PDB entry 8HU4 | X-ray diffraction, 2.76 A resolution | chain A

Chain A:
Name: dextransucrase
Source organism: Limosilactobacillus reuteri
Notes: EC 2.4.1.5
Reference sequence: A0A848PDI7 (A0A848PDI7_LIMRT); residues 26-857 here = UniProt positions 26-857
Amino-acid sequence (833 residues; numbered 25 to 857; the number before each row is that of its first residue):
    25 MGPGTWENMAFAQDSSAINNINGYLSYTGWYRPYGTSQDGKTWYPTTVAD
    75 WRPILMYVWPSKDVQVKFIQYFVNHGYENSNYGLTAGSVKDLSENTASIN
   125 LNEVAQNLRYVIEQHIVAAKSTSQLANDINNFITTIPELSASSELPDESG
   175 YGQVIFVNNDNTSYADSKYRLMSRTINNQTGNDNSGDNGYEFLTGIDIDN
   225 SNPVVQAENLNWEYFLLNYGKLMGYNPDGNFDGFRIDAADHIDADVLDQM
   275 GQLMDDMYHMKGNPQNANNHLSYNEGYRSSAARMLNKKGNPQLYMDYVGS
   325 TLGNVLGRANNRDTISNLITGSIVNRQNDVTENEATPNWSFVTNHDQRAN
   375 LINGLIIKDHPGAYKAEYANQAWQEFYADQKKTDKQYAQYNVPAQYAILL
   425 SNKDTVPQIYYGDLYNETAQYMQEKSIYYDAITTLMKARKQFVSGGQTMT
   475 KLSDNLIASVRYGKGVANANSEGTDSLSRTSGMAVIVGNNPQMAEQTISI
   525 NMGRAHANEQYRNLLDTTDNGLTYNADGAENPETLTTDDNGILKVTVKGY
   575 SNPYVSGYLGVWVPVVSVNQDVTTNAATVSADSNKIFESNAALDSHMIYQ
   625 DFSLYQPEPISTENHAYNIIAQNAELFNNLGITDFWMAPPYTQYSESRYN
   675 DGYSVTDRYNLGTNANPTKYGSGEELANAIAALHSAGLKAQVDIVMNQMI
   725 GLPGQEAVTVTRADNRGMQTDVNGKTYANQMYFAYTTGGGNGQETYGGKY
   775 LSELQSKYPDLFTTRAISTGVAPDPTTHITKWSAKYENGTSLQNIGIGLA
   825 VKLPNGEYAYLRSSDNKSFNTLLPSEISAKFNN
Disordered / not traced: 25, 853-857
Differences from the reference sequence: initiating methionine (25)
Metal / ion sites: Na+: Glu215, Asp221, His265, Asn721

In short:
The Na+ site is built by Glu215, Asp221, His265 and Asn721.
Chain A is dextransucrase (Limosilactobacillus reuteri); the structure, Limosilactobacillus reuteri N1 GtfB,
was determined by X-ray diffraction together with 8HW3 and 8HWK from the same study.
